Entry 8K39 (electron microscopy, 4.00 A resolution); this record covers chains 0 and X of the 42 polymer chains in the assembly.

[Chain 0]
Protein: Major capsid protein
Source organism: Escherichia phage Lambda
UniProtKB: P03713 (CAPSD_LAMBD); residues 1-341 here = UniProt positions 1-341
Sequence (341 residues; numbered 1 to 341; the number before each row is that of its first residue):
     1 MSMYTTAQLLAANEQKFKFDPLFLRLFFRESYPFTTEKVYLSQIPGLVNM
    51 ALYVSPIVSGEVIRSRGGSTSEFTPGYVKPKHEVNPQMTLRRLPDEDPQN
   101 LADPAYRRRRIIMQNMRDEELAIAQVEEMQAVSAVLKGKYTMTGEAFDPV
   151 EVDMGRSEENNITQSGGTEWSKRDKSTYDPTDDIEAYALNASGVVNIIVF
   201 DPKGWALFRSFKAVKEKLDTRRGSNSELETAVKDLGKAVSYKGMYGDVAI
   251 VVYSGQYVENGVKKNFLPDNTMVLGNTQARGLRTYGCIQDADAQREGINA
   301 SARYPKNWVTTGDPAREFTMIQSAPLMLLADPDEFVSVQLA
Not modelled in the structure: 1

[Chain X]
Protein: Portal protein B
Source organism: Escherichia phage Lambda
UniProtKB: P03710 (PORTL_LAMBD); residue numbers follow UniProt; this construct covers 1-533
Sequence (533 residues; row label = number of the first residue in the row):
     1 MKTPTIPTLLGPDGMTSLREYAGYHGGGSGFGGQLRSWNPPSESVDAALL
    51 PNFTRGNARADDLVRNNGYAANAIQLHQDHIVGSFFRLSHRPSWRYLGIG
   101 EEEARAFSREVEAAWKEFAEDDCCCIDVERKRTFTMMIREGVAMHAFNGE
   151 LFVQATWDTSSSRLFRTQFRMVSPKRISNPNNTGDSRNCRAGVQINDSGA
   201 ALGYYVSEDGYPGWMPQKWTWIPRELPGGRASFIHVFEPVEDGQTRGANV
   251 FYSVMEQMKMLDTLQNTQLQSAIVKAMYAATIESELDTQSAMDFILGANS
   301 QEQRERLTGWIGEIAAYYAAAPVRLGGAKVPHLMPGDSLNLQTAQDTDNG
   351 YSVFEQSLLRYIAAGLGVSYEQLSRNYAQMSYSTARASANESWAYFMGRR
   401 KFVASRQASQMFLCWLEEAIVRRVVTLPSKARFSFQEARSAWGNCDWIGS
   451 GRMAIDGLKEVQEAVMLIEAGLSTYEKECAKRGDDYQEIFAQQVRETMER
   501 RAAGLKPPAWAAAAFESGLRQSTEEEKSDSRAA
Not modelled in the structure: 1-23, 302-319, 514-533

[Interface between chain 0 and chain X]
Pairs across the interface (12):
  S31(0) - P212(X)  hydrogen bond (side chain-backbone)
  S31(0) - G213(X)
  M116(0) - N181(X)
  M116(0) - T183(X)
  E120(0) - P216(X)
  R295(0) - R55(X)  hydrogen bond (backbone-side chain)
  E296(0) - T54(X)
  E296(0) - N182(X)  hydrogen bond
  R303(0) - W214(X)
  R303(0) - P216(X)
  P305(0) - N182(X)  hydrogen bond (backbone-side chain)
  N307(0) - G184(X)
Interface residues without a listed pair, chain 0 (10 interface residues in all): P33, R108
Interface residues without a listed pair, chain X (11 interface residues in all): M215

[In short]
The interface between chain 0 and chain X involves 10 residues on one side and 11 on the other, with 4
hydrogen bonds. Polar pairs include S31(0)-P212(X), R295(0)-R55(X) and E296(0)-N182(X).
Here chain 0 is Major capsid protein and chain X is Portal protein B, both from Escherichia phage Lambda.
Entry 8K39 (Structure of the bacteriophage lambda portal vertex) was determined by electron microscopy,
deposited together with 8K35, 8K36, 8K37 and 8K38.
